PDB entry 3UG1 | X-ray diffraction, 2.75 A resolution | chain A

== Chain A ==
Protein: Epidermal growth factor receptor
From: Homo sapiens
Notes: EC 2.7.10.1; fragment: kinase domain
UniProtKB: P00533 (EGFR_HUMAN); numbering as in UniProt (aligned over 695-1022)
Amino-acid sequence (334 residues; each row starts with the number of its first residue):
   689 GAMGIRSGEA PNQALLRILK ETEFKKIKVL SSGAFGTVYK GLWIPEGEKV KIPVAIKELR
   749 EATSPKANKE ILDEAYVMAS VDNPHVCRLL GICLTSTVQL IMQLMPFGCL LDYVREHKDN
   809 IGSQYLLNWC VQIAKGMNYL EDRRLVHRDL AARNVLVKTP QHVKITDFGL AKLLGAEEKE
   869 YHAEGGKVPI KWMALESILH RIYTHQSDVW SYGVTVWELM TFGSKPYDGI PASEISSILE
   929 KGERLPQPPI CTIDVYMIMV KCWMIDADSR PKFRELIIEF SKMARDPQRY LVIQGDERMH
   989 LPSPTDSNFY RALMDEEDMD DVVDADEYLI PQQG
Not modelled in the structure: 689-696, 721-723, 747-751, 985-1002, 1019-1022
Sequence notes: expression tag (689-694); engineered mutation S719 (Gly in P00533), M790 (Thr in P00533)
What the authors report for this chain:
  - contacts within the chain: M766-M790 (hydrophobic contact)
  - mutagenesis - G719S (5.9-fold): increased catalytic activity
  - mutagenesis - G719S (13.3-fold): decreased binding to ATP
  - mutagenesis - G719S (Kd1 4 31.9 nM): decreased binding to gefitinib
  - mutagenesis - G719S (IC501 4 0.18 mM): decreased catalytic activity on gefitinib
  - mutagenesis - G719S/T790M (IC501 4 1.86 mM): increased catalytic activity on gefitinib
  - mutagenesis - G719S (2.6-3.2-fold), F723A (4.4-fold): decreased signaling
  - mutagenesis - G719S/T790M: increased binding to ATP
  - mutagenesis - F723A: increased signaling in response to gefitinib

== In short ==
The paper reports that G719S and F723A reduce signaling; contacts within the chain involving M790 and M766.
Chain A is Epidermal growth factor receptor (Homo sapiens); the structure, Crystal structure of the mutated
EGFR kinase domain (G719S/T790M) in the apo form, was determined by X-ray diffraction, deposited together with
3UG2, 3VJN, 3VJO, 2EB2 and 2EB3.
